3KTV - chains A and B; structure by X-ray diffraction, 3.80 A resolution.

== Chain A ==
Molecule: Srp RNA
Organism: Homo sapiens
Notes: fragment: S domain
Sequence (108 nucleotides; numbered 122 to 229; the number before each row is that of its first residue):
   122 GCGGCAUCAAUAUGGUGACCUCCCGGGAGCGGGGGACCACCAGGUUGCCU
   172 AAGGAGGGGUGAACCGGCCCAGGUCGGAAACGGAGCAGGUCAAAACUCCC
   222 GUGCUGUA
Differences from the reference sequence: insertion (122, 228-229)
Metal / ion sites: Mg2+ near G155 (its only coordinating residue here)

== Chain B ==
Name: Signal recognition particle 19 kDa protein
Organism: Homo sapiens
UniProtKB: P09132 (SRP19_HUMAN); numbering as in UniProt (aligned over 1-120)
Chain sequence (128 residues; numbered 1 to 128; the number before each row is that of its first residue):
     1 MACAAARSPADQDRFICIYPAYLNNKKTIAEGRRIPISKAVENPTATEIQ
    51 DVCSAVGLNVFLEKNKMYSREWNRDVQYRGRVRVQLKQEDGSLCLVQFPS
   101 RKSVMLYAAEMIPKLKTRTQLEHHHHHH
Not modelled in the structure: 1-9, 116-128
Differences from the reference sequence: expression tag (121-128)

== Interface between chain A and chain B ==
Pairs across the interface (44; chain A residue first):
  C140(A) with Thr-28(B), phosphate contact; Ala-30(B), phosphate contact
  C141(A) with Thr-28(B), phosphate contact; Ile-29(B), hydrogen bond to the phosphate; Arg-33(B), salt bridge to the phosphate
  U142(A) with Arg-33(B), salt bridge to the phosphate; Pro-36(B), phosphate contact; Ile-37(B), hydrogen bond to the phosphate
  C143(A) with Pro-36(B), phosphate contact
  G147(A) with Arg-14(B), phosphate contact; Arg-34(B), base contact; Arg-101(B), hydrogen bond to the base
  G148(A) with Asp-13(B), sugar contact; Arg-14(B), salt bridge to the phosphate; Phe-15(B), hydrogen bond to the sugar; Ile-16(B), phosphate contact; Cys-17(B), phosphate contact; Arg-83(B), hydrogen bond to the sugar; Arg-101(B), salt bridge to the phosphate
  A149(A) with Ile-16(B), phosphate contact; Cys-17(B), hydrogen bond to the phosphate; Tyr-19(B), hydrogen bond to the sugar; Tyr-22(B), phosphate contact; Arg-81(B), hydrogen bond to the sugar; Arg-101(B), salt bridge to the phosphate
  G150(A) with Tyr-19(B), phosphate contact; Tyr-22(B), hydrogen bond to the phosphate; Tyr-68(B), phosphate contact; Ser-69(B), sugar contact
  C151(A) with Arg-34(B), base contact; Arg-70(B), salt bridge to the phosphate
  U195(A) with Arg-74(B), hydrogen bond to the phosphate
  C196(A) with Met-67(B), hydrogen bond to the sugar; Tyr-68(B), sugar contact; Ser-69(B), hydrogen bond to the base; Arg-74(B), salt bridge to the phosphate
  G197(A) with Lys-66(B), phosphate contact; Met-67(B), hydrogen bond to the phosphate; Arg-81(B), hydrogen bond to the phosphate
  G198(A) with Lys-66(B), salt bridge to the phosphate; Arg-81(B), salt bridge to the phosphate
  G203(A) with Ser-69(B), base contact
  G204(A) with Ser-69(B), sugar contact; Arg-70(B), sugar contact
Also at the interface, not in a pair above, chain A (18 interface residues in all): C144, G146, A205
Also at the interface, not in a pair above, chain B (28 interface residues in all): Lys-27, Ile-35, Ser-38, Asn-65, Lys-102

== Overview ==
18 residues of chain A and 28 residues of chain B are in contact; the contacts include 14 hydrogen bonds and 9
salt bridges. Polar pairs include G147(A)/Arg-101(B), C196(A)/Ser-69(B) and G148(A)/Phe-15(B).
Here chain A is Srp RNA and chain B is Signal recognition particle 19 kDa protein, both from Homo sapiens.
Entry 3KTV (Crystal structure of the human SRP19/S-domain SRP RNA complex) was determined by X-ray
diffraction, deposited together with 3KTW.
